9K0X - chains A and N of the 5 polymer chains in the assembly; structure by electron microscopy, 2.83 A resolution.

[Chain A]
Molecule: Guanine nucleotide-binding protein G(s) subunit alpha isoforms short
Source organism: Homo sapiens
Notes: EC 3.6.5.-
UniProtKB: P63092 (GNAS2_HUMAN); the construct has insertions or renumbered stretches relative to UniProt, so the offset changes along the chain: 26-61 = UniProt 26-61; 193-195 = UniProt 62-64; 204-253 = UniProt 204-253; 264-394 = UniProt 264-394
Sequence (243 residues; each row starts with the number of its first residue; note: 141 numbers in that range are skipped by the numbering (no residue carries them; nothing is unmodelled there)):
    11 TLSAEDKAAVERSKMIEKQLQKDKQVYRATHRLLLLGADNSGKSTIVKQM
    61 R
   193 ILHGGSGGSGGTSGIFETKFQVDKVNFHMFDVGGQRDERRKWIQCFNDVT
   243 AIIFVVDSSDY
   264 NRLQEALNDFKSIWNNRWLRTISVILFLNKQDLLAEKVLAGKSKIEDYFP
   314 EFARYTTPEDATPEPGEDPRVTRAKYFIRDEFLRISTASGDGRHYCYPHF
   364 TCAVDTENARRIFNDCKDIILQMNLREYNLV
Disordered / not traced: 11, 193-206, 302-310, 322-331
Sequence notes: expression tag (11-25); conflict Asp-49 (Gly in P63092), Asn-50 (Glu in P63092), Asp-249 (Ala in P63092), Asp-252 (Ser in P63092), Asp-272 (Leu in P63092), Ala-372 (Ile in P63092), Ile-375 (Val in P63092), Lys-380 (Arg in P63092), Leu-384 (Gln in P63092), Gln-385 (Arg in P63092), Asn-387 (His in P63092), Glu-390 (Gln in P63092), Asn-392 (Glu in P63092), Val-394 (Leu in P63092); linker (196-203)

[Chain N]
Molecule: Nanobody 35
Source organism: Vicugna pacos
Notes: antibody fragment or engineered binder
Sequence (134 residues; numbered 1 to 134; the number before each row is that of its first residue):
     1 QVQLQESGGGLVQPGGSLRLSCAASGFTFSNYKMNWVRQAPGKGLEWVSD
    51 ISQSGASISYTGSVKGRFTISRDNAKNTLYLQMNSLKPEDTAVYYCARCP
   101 APFTPFCFDVTSTTYAYRGQGTQVTVSSHHHHHH
Disordered / not traced: 127-134
Disulfide bonds: Cys-22/Cys-96, Cys-99/Cys-107

[Chain A / chain N interface]
Contacting residue pairs (21):
  Asp-229(A) / Asp-109(N)
  Asp-229(A) / Ser-112(N)
  Asp-229(A) / Thr-113(N)  hydrogen bond (side chain-backbone)
  Glu-230(A) / Asp-109(N)
  Glu-230(A) / Ser-112(N)  hydrogen bond
  Glu-230(A) / Thr-114(N)
  Glu-230(A) / Tyr-115(N)
  Arg-231(A) / Phe-108(N)
  Arg-231(A) / Asp-109(N)  hydrogen bond (backbone-side chain)
  Arg-232(A) / Pro-100(N)
  Arg-232(A) / Phe-108(N)
  Arg-232(A) / Asp-109(N)  salt bridge
  Arg-232(A) / Tyr-115(N)
  Ile-235(A) / Phe-108(N)  hydrophobic
  Gln-267(A) / Thr-61(N)
  Gln-267(A) / Gly-62(N)
  Asn-271(A) / Trp-47(N)
  Ile-276(A) / Phe-108(N)  hydrophobic
  Asn-279(A) / Phe-108(N)
  Tyr-311(A) / Gly-62(N)
  Pro-313(A) / Gly-62(N)
Other interface residues (no listed pair), chain A (15 interface residues in all): Glu-268, Asp-272, Ser-275, Leu-282
Other interface residues (no listed pair), chain N (15 interface residues in all): Ser-63, Lys-65, Phe-106, Thr-111, Tyr-117

[Overview]
The chain A/chain N interface involves 15 residues from each chain; the contacts include 3 hydrogen bonds and
1 salt bridge. Polar pairs include Arg-232(A)/Asp-109(N), Asp-229(A)/Thr-113(N) and Glu-230(A)/Ser-112(N).
Here chain A is Guanine nucleotide-binding protein G(s) subunit alpha isoforms short (Homo sapiens) and chain
N is Nanobody 35 (Vicugna pacos). Entry 9K0X (Cryo-EM structure of ATP-bound P2Y purinoceptor 2-miniGq-Nb35
complex) was determined by electron microscopy (same publication as 9K0K, 9K20 and 9K25).
